Entry 6NG3 (X-ray diffraction, 2.88 A resolution); this record covers chain A.

Chain A:
Name: CD160 antigen, Tumor necrosis factor receptor superfamily member 14
From: Homo sapiens
Reference sequence: chimeric construct of O95971, Q92956: residues 27-144 from O95971 (BY55_HUMAN) positions 27-144 (same numbers); residues 1039-1143 from Q92956 positions 39-143 (UniProt number = residue number - 1000)
Chain sequence (250 residues; numbered 27 to 1150; 874 numbers in that range are skipped by the numbering (no residue carries them; nothing is unmodelled there); the number before each row is that of its first residue):
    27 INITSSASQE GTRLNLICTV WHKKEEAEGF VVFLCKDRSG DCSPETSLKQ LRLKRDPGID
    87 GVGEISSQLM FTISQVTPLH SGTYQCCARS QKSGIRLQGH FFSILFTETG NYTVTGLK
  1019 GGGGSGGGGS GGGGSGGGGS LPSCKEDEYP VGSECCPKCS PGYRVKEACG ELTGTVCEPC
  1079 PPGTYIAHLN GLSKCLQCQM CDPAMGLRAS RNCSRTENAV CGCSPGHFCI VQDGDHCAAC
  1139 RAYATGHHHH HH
Disordered / not traced: 83-90, 134-136, 1019-1040, 1132-1134, 1140-1150
Construct notes: linker (1019-1038); expression tag (1144-1150)
Cystine bridges: Cys-44/Cys-112, Cys-61/Cys-68, Cys-1042/Cys-1053, Cys-1054/Cys-1067, Cys-1057/Cys-1075, Cys-1078/Cys-1093, Cys-1096/Cys-1111, Cys-1099/Cys-1119, Cys-1121/Cys-1138, Cys-1127/Cys-1135
Covalently attached groups: N-acetylglucosamine (NAG) linked to Asn-28, Asn-1110
UniProt features mapped onto this chain:
  - glycosylation (N-linked (GlcNAc...) asparagine): Asn-28, Asn-137, Asn-1110
From the paper describing this entry:
  - post-translational modification sites: Asn-28, Asn-137 (proposed by the authors, not directly observed)
  - mutagenesis - N28A, K50A, V102F, L123A, Q124A, N137A: unchanged binding to HVEM
  - interface residues: Arg-64 to Asp-67, Ser-119 to Phe-127
  - mutagenesis - D63A, D67A, D67R, E71A, C113A, R115A, R115N, K118A, I121A, I121N, R122L, R122W, Q124W, H126A: decreased binding to HVEM
  - contacts within the chain: Asp-63/Thr-109 (hydrogen bond), Arg-64/Asp-67 (hydrogen bond), Ser-65/Asp-67 (hydrogen bond), His-126/Cys-1067 (hydrophobic contact), His-126/Pro-1055 (hydrophobic contact), His-126/Gly-1068 (hydrogen bond), His-126/Thr-1071 (hydrogen bond)
  - mutagenesis - E52R: decreased binding to CD160
  - mutagenesis - T103M, K144DEL: abolished stability
  - mutagenesis - V58M, C113S: unchanged stability

Summary:
N-acetylglucosamine is covalently linked to Asn-28 and Asn-1110. The paper reports that D63A, D67A and D67R,
among others, reduce binding to HVEM; interface residues Arg-64 and Ser-119; 25 substitutions were tested in
all.
Chain A is CD160 antigen, Tumor necrosis factor receptor superfamily member 14 (Homo sapiens); the structure,
Crystal structure of human CD160 and HVEM complex, was determined by X-ray diffraction (same publication as
6NG9 and 6NGG).
